6YCS - chains A and E of the 6 polymer chains in the assembly; structure by X-ray diffraction, 3.05 A resolution.

== Chain A ==
Name: PC4 protein
Organism: Homo sapiens
UniProt: Q6IBA2 (Q6IBA2_HUMAN); residues 61-127 here = UniProt positions 61-127
Sequence (72 residues; numbered 56 to 127; the number before each row is that of its first residue):
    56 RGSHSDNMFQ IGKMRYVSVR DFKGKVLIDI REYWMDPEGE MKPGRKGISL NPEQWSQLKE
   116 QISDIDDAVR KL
Unresolved in the structure: 56-61
Sequence notes: expression tag (56-60)

== Chain E ==
Molecule: 17-nt DNA strand
Sequence (17 nucleotides; each row starts with the number of its first residue):
     1 XXXXXXXXXX XXXXXXX
Unresolved in the structure: 1
Modified residues: OKQ (2'-O-methylcytidine-5'-phosphorothioate) at position 1, OKT (2'-O-methyluridine-5'-phosphorothioate) at position 2, RFJ (2'-O-methyl-5'-O-thiophosphonoguanosine) at position 3, OKQ (2'-O-methylcytidine-5'-phosphorothioate) at position 4, OKT (2'-O-methyluridine-5'-phosphorothioate) at position 5, PPS (3'-phosphate-adenosine-5'-phosphate sulfate) at position 6, GS (guanosine-5'-thio-monophosphate) at position 7, OKN (5'-methyl-2'-deoxycytidine-5'-phosphorothioate) at position 8, OKN (5'-methyl-2'-deoxycytidine-5'-phosphorothioate) at position 9, PST (thymidine-5'-thiophosphate) at position 10, OKN (5'-methyl-2'-deoxycytidine-5'-phosphorothioate) at position 11, PST (thymidine-5'-thiophosphate) at position 12, GS (guanosine-5'-thio-monophosphate) at position 13, GS (guanosine-5'-thio-monophosphate) at position 14, PPS (3'-phosphate-adenosine-5'-phosphate sulfate) at position 15, OKT (2'-O-methyluridine-5'-phosphorothioate) at position 16, OKT (2'-O-methyluridine-5'-phosphorothioate) at position 17

== Interface between chain A and chain E ==
Contacting residue pairs - 30 pairs, chain A then chain E:
  Arg70(A) with OKT_5(E), salt bridge to the phosphate
  Ser73(A) with GS_14(E), base contact
  Arg75(A) with GS_14(E), base contact; PPS_15(E)
  Phe77(A) with PPS_15(E)
  Lys80(A) with OKT_16(E), base contact; OKT_17(E), base contact
  Val81(A) with OKT_17(E), base contact
  Leu82(A) with PPS_15(E); OKT_17(E), base contact
  Asp84(A) with GS_14(E), base contact
  Arg86(A) with GS_14(E), hydrogen bond to the phosphate; PPS_15(E)
  Tyr88(A) with GS_14(E), base contact
  Trp89(A) with PST_12(E), base contact; GS_13(E), sugar contact
  Met90(A) with PST_12(E), base contact
  Pro92(A) with PST_12(E), base contact
  Pro98(A) with GS_13(E), sugar contact; GS_14(E), base contact
  Gly99(A) with GS_13(E), phosphate contact; GS_14(E), sugar contact
  Arg100(A) with OKQ_4(E); GS_13(E), salt bridge to the phosphate
  Lys101(A) with OKQ_4(E); OKT_5(E), base contact
  Gly102(A) with PPS_15(E)
  Ser104(A) with PPS_15(E); OKT_16(E), base contact
  Asn106(A) with OKT_17(E), sugar contact
Other interface residues (no listed pair), chain A (23 interface residues in all): Lys78, Asp91, Gln109
Other interface residues (no listed pair), chain E (9 interface residues in all): PPS_6

== Summary ==
Chain A and chain E form an interface of 23 and 9 residues respectively, with 1 hydrogen bond and 2 salt
bridges. Polar pairs include Arg86(A)-GS_14(E), Arg70(A)-OKT_5(E) and Arg100(A)-GS_13(E).
Here chain A is PC4 protein (Homo sapiens) and chain E is a 17-nt DNA strand. Entry 6YCS (Human Transcription
Cofactor PC4 DNA-binding domain in complex with full phosphorothioate 5-10-5 2'-O-methyl DNA gapmer antisense
...) was determined by X-ray diffraction.
